PDB entry 8DMI | electron microscopy, 3.26 A resolution | chains a and b of the 6 polymer chains in the assembly

Chain a (and b):
Protein: Glycoprotein G2, Cobalamin adenosyltransferase-like domain-containing protein trimerization tag
Source organism: Lymphocytic choriomeningitis virus
Notes: chain b of this document is another copy of the same molecule, construct and numbering; everything in this record applies to it too
UniProtKB: chimeric construct of P09991, Q9HIA7: residues 266-430 from P09991 (GLYC_LYCVA) positions 266-430 (same numbers); residues 435-583 from Q9HIA7 positions 23-171 (UniProt number = residue number - 412)
Chain sequence (375 residues; each row starts with the number of its first residue):
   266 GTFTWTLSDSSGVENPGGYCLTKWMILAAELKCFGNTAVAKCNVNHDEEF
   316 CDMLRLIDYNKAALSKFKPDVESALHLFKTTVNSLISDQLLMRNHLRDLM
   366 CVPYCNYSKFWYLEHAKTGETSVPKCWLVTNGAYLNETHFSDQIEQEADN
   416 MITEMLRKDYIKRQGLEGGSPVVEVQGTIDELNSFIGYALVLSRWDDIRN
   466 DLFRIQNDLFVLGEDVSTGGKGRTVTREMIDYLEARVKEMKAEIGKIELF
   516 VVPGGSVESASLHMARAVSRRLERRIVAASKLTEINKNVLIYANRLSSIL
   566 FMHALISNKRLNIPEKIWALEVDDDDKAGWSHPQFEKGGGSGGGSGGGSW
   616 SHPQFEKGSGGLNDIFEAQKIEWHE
Disordered / not traced: 266-269, 274-283, 427-640
Differences from the reference sequence: variant Glu313 (Ala in P09991); engineered mutation Pro334 (Glu in P09991), Cys366 (Gly in P09991), Ala398 (Ser in P09991); linker (431-434); conflict Val522 (Ile110 in Q9HIA7), Ile571 (Leu159 in Q9HIA7); expression tag (584-640)
Disulfide bonds: Cys285-Cys298, Cys307-Cys316, Cys370-Cys391
Glycans and other covalent adducts: N-acetylglucosamine (NAG) linked to Asn371, Asn401
Reported in the primary citation:
  - self-association interface (contacts with another copy of this molecule): Trp270 to Ser273

Chain a / chain b interface:
Residue-residue contacts (21):
  His311(a) - Val309(b)
  Asp312(a) - Asn308(b)
  Asp312(a) - Val309(b)
  Gln354(a) - Val309(b)
  Gln354(a) - His311(b)  hydrogen bond
  Leu355(a) - Val309(b)  hydrophobic
  Met357(a) - Asn348(b)
  Met357(a) - Ser349(b)
  Arg358(a) - Val309(b)
  Arg358(a) - Ser349(b)  hydrogen bond (backbone-side chain)
  Leu361(a) - Thr346(b)
  Leu361(a) - Ser349(b)
  Arg362(a) - Trp270(b)
  Arg362(a) - Leu272(b)
  Leu364(a) - Leu342(b)  hydrophobic
  Met365(a) - Leu272(b)  hydrophobic
  Met365(a) - Tyr324(b)  hydrophobic
  Met365(a) - Ala327(b)  hydrophobic
  Met365(a) - Lys331(b)  hydrogen bond (backbone-side chain)
  Val367(a) - Leu272(b)
  Val367(a) - Lys331(b)
Also at the interface, not in a pair above, chain a (12 interface residues in all): Asp353
Also at the interface, not in a pair above, chain b (16 interface residues in all): Ala328, Phe332, Thr345, Leu350

In short:
Chain a and chain b form an interface of 12 and 16 residues respectively, with 3 hydrogen bonds. Polar pairs
include Gln354(a)-His311(b), Arg358(a)-Ser349(b) and Met365(a)-Lys331(b). Covalently linked
N-acetylglucosamine: at Asn371(a) and Asn401(a). The paper reports a self-association interface involving
Trp270(a).
Chain a and chain b are both Glycoprotein G2, Cobalamin adenosyltransferase-like domain-containing protein
trimerization tag (Lymphocytic choriomeningitis virus); the structure, Lymphocytic choriomeningitis virus
glycoprotein, was determined by electron microscopy.
